Entry 1IA0 (electron microscopy, 15.00 A resolution (very low resolution: no residue pairs are listed; an interface is given only as per-side residue counts)); this record covers chains A and B of the 3 polymer chains in the assembly.

[Chain A]
Name: Tubulin alpha chain
Organism: Sus scrofa
Reference sequence: P02550 (TBA_PIG); numbering as in UniProt (aligned over 1-451)
Amino-acid sequence (451 residues; each row starts with the number of its first residue):
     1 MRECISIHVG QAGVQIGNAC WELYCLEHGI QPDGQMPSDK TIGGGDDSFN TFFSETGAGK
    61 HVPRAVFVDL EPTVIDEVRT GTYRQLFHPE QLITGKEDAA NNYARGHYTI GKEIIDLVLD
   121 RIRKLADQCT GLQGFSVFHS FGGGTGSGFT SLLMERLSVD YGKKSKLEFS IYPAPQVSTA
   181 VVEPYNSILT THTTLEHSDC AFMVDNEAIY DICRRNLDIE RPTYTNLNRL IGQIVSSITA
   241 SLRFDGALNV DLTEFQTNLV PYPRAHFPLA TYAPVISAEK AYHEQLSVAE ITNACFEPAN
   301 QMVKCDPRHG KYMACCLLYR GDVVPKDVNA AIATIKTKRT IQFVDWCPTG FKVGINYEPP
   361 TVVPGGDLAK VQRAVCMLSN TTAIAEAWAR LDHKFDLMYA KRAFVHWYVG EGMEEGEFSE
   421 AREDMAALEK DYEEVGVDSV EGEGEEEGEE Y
Not modelled in the structure: 441-451
Ligand contacts: GTP (guanosine-5'-triphosphate): G10, Q11, A12, Q15, E71, A99, A100, N101, N102, G142, G143, G144, T145, I171, V177, S178, Y185, N206, Y210, Y224, L227, N228

[Chain B]
Name: Tubulin beta chain
Organism: Sus scrofa
Reference sequence: P02554 (TBB_PIG); the author numbering skips numbers that UniProt does not, so the offset changes along the chain: 1-44 = UniProt 1-44; 47-360 = UniProt 45-358; 369-455 = UniProt 359-445
Amino-acid sequence (445 residues; numbered 1 to 455; 10 numbers in that range are skipped by the numbering (no residue carries them; nothing is unmodelled there); the number before each row is that of its first residue):
     1 MREIVHIQAG QCGNQIGAKF WEVISDEHGI DPTGSYHGDS DLQL
    47 ERINVYYNEA AGNKYVPRAI LVDLEPGTMD SVRSGPFGQI FRPDNFVFGQ SGAGNNWAKG
   107 HYTEGAELVD SVLDVVRKES ESCDCLQGFQ LTHSLGGGTG SGMGTLLISK IREEYPDRIM
   167 NTFSVVPSPK VSDTVVEPYN ATLSVHQLVE NTDETYCIDN EALYDICFRT LKLTTPTYGD
   227 LNHLVSATMS GVTTCLRFPG QLNADLRKLA VNMVPFPRLH FFMPGFAPLT SRGSQQYRAL
   287 TVPELTQQMF DAKNMMAACD PRHGRYLTVA AVFRGRMSMK EVDEQMLNVQ NKNSSYFVEW
   347 IPNNVKTAVC DIPP
   369 RGLKMSATFI GNSTAIQELF KRISEQFTAM FRRKAFLHWY TGEGMDEMEF TEAESNMNDL
   429 VSEYQQYQDA TADEQGEFEE EGEEDEA
Not modelled in the structure: 438-455
Ligand contacts:
  - GDP (guanosine-5'-diphosphate): G10, Q11, C12, Q15, I16, G100, N101, S140, L141, G142, G143, G144, T145, G146, S147, V171, S178, D179, Y185, N206, Y224, N228
  - taxotere (TXL): E22, V23, D26, L217, L219, D226, H229, S232, A233, S236, F272, P274, L275, T276, R278, R320, P360, R369, G370, L371

[How chain A and chain B interact]
At this resolution (15 A) residue pairs are not listed: 31 residues of chain A and 30 of chain B lie at the interface.

[Overview]
31 residues of chain A face 30 of chain B across their interface. Chain A binds GTP. Ligands of chain B: GDP
and taxotere.
Here chain A is Tubulin alpha chain and chain B is Tubulin beta chain, both from Sus scrofa. Entry 1IA0 (KIF1A
head-microtubule complex structure in ATP-form) was determined by electron microscopy together with 1I5S and
1I6I from the same study.
